6MXS - chains A and B of the 4 polymer chains in the assembly; structure by X-ray diffraction, 1.95 A resolution.

[Chain A]
Protein: anti-VEGF-A Fab fragment bH1 heavy chain
Organism: Homo sapiens
Notes: engineered mutation(s): Y33W,D98F,G99M
UniProt: V9HW68 (V9HW68_HUMAN); residues 103-219 here correspond to UniProt positions 130-246 (UniProt number = residue number + 27)
Sequence (236 residues; row label = number of the first residue in the row; a row labelled like 82A-82C holds insertion residues (82A, then the next letters in order)):
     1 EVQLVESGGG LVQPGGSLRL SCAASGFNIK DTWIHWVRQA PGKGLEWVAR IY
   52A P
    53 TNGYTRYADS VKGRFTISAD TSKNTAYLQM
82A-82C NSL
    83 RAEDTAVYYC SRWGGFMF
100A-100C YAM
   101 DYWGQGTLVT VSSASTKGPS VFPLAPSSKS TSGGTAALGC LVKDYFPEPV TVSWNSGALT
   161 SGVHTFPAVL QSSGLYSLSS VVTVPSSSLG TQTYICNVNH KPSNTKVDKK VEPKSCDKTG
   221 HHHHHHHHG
Disordered / not traced: 128-131, 216-229
Disulfide bonds: Cys22-Cys92, Cys140-Cys196
Construct notes: expression tag (220-229)

[Chain B]
Protein: anti-VEGF-A Fab fragment bH1 light chain
Organism: Homo sapiens
UniProt: Q7Z3Y4 (Q7Z3Y4_HUMAN); residues 105-214 here correspond to UniProt positions 127-236 (UniProt number = residue number + 22)
Sequence (218 residues; numbered 1 to 214 plus 4 insertion-coded residues; the number before each row is that of its first residue; a row labelled like 30A-30D holds insertion residues (30A, then the next letters in order)):
     1 DIQMTQSPSS LSASVGDRVT ITCRASQDIP
30A-30D RSIS
    31 GYVAWYQQKP GKAPKLLIYW GSYLYSGVPS RFSGSGSGTD FTLTISSLQP EDFATYYCQQ
    91 HYTTPPTFGQ GTKVEIKRTV AAPSVFIFPP SDEQLKSGTA SVVCLLNNFY PREAKVQWKV
   151 DNALQSGNSQ ESVTEQDSKD STYSLSSTLT LSKADYEKHK VYACEVTHQG LSSPVTKSFN
   211 RGEC
Disordered / not traced: 214
Disulfide bonds: Cys23-Cys88, Cys134-Cys194
Ion coordination: Na+: Ser12 (shared with 1 residue of chain L)

[Chain A / chain B interface]
Pairs across the interface - 71 pairs, chain A then chain B:
  Val37(A) - Phe98(B)  hydrophobic
  Gln39(A) - Gln38(B)  hydrogen bond
  Gln39(A) - Tyr87(B)  hydrogen bond
  Lys43(A) - Tyr87(B)
  Gly44(A) - Tyr87(B)
  Leu45(A) - Pro44(B)  hydrophobic
  Leu45(A) - Tyr87(B)  hydrophobic
  Leu45(A) - Phe98(B)
  Trp47(A) - Pro95(B)  hydrophobic
  Trp47(A) - Pro96(B)
  Trp47(A) - Phe98(B)
  Arg50(A) - Thr94(B)
  Arg58(A) - Thr94(B)  hydrogen bond (side chain-backbone)
  Tyr59(A) - Pro95(B)
  Tyr91(A) - Gln38(B)  hydrogen bond
  Tyr91(A) - Lys42(B)
  Tyr91(A) - Ala43(B)  hydrophobic
  Met99(A) - Tyr49(B)
  Met99(A) - Trp50(B)  hydrophobic
  Phe100(A) - Tyr32(B)  hydrophobic
  Phe100(A) - Trp50(B)  hydrogen bond (backbone-side chain)
  Tyr100A(A) - Tyr32(B)  hydrophobic
  Tyr100A(A) - His91(B)
  Ala100B(A) - Tyr36(B)
  Ala100B(A) - Leu46(B)  hydrophobic
  Ala100B(A) - Tyr49(B)  hydrophobic
  Met100C(A) - Tyr36(B)  hydrogen bond (backbone-side chain)
  Met100C(A) - Leu46(B)
  Asp101(A) - Leu46(B)
  Asp101(A) - Tyr55(B)
  Tyr102(A) - Tyr55(B)
  Trp103(A) - Ala43(B)  hydrophobic
  Trp103(A) - Pro44(B)
  Gly104(A) - Ala43(B)
  Val121(A) - Glu123(B)
  Phe122(A) - Ser121(B)
  Phe122(A) - Glu123(B)
  Phe122(A) - Gln124(B)
  Pro123(A) - Ser121(B)
  Leu124(A) - Phe118(B)
  Leu124(A) - Val133(B)  hydrophobic
  Ala125(A) - Phe118(B)
  Ser132(A) - Ser114(B)
  Ser132(A) - Phe116(B)
  Thr135(A) - Phe116(B)
  Ala137(A) - Phe116(B)  hydrophobic
  Ala137(A) - Phe118(B)
  Ala137(A) - Leu135(B)  hydrophobic
  Leu141(A) - Ser131(B)
  Lys143(A) - Gln124(B)
  Lys143(A) - Ser131(B)
  His164(A) - Asn137(B)  hydrogen bond
  His164(A) - Asn138(B)  hydrogen bond
  His164(A) - Ser174(B)  hydrogen bond
  Phe166(A) - Leu135(B)  hydrophobic
  Phe166(A) - Ser162(B)
  Phe166(A) - Thr164(B)
  Phe166(A) - Ser174(B)
  Phe166(A) - Leu175(B)  hydrophobic
  Phe166(A) - Ser176(B)
  Pro167(A) - Ser162(B)  hydrogen bond (backbone-side chain)
  Pro167(A) - Val163(B)
  Val169(A) - Gln160(B)
  Val169(A) - Glu161(B)
  Val169(A) - Ser162(B)
  Leu170(A) - Gln160(B)  hydrogen bond (backbone-side chain)
  Gln171(A) - Gln160(B)
  Val181(A) - Leu135(B)  hydrophobic
  Thr183(A) - Asn137(B)
  Lys209(A) - Glu123(B)  salt bridge
  Lys214(A) - Asp122(B)  salt bridge
Also at the interface, not in a pair above, chain A (44 interface residues in all): Glu46, Ala60, Ala136, Leu138, Thr165
Also at the interface, not in a pair above, chain B (41 interface residues in all): Ala34, Gln89, Pro120, Ser127, Thr129

[Summary]
44 residues of chain A and 41 residues of chain B are in contact; the contacts include 11 hydrogen bonds and 2
salt bridges. Among the polar pairs are Lys209(A)-Glu123(B), Lys214(A)-Asp122(B) and Gln39(A)-Gln38(B).
Chain A is anti-VEGF-A Fab fragment bH1 heavy chain and chain B is anti-VEGF-A Fab fragment bH1 light chain,
both from Homo sapiens; the structure, Crystal structure of the dimeric bH1-Fab variant
[HC-Y33W,HC-D98F,HC-G99M], was determined by X-ray diffraction (same publication as 6MXR, 6MY4 and 6MY5).
